Entry 6VDB (X-ray diffraction, 2.30 A resolution); this record covers chains A and H.

== Chain A ==
Name: Histone-lysine N-methyltransferase SETD2
From: Homo sapiens
Notes: EC 2.1.1.-
UniProtKB: Q9BYW2 (SETD2_HUMAN); numbering as in UniProt (aligned over 1433-1711)
Amino-acid sequence (295 residues; numbered 1417 to 1711; the number before each row is that of its first residue):
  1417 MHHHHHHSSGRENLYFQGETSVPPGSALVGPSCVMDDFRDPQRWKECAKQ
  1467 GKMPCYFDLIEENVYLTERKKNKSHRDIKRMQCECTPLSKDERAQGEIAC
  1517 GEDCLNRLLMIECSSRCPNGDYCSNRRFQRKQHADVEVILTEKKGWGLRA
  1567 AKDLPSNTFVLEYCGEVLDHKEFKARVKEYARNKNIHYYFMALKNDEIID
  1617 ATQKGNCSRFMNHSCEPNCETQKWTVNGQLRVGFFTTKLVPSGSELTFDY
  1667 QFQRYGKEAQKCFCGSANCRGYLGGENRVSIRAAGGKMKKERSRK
Disordered / not traced: 1417-1448, 1486-1496, 1704-1711
Disulfide bonds: C1449-C1463
Construct notes: initiating methionine (1417); expression tag (1418-1432)
Metal / ion sites: Zn2+ site 1: C1499, C1501, C1516, C1520; Zn2+ site 2: C1516, C1529, C1533, C1539; Zn2+ site 3: C1631, C1678, C1680, C1685
Small-molecule neighbours: S-adenosylhomocysteine (SAH): K1560, G1561, W1562, I1602, H1603, Y1604, Y1605, R1625, F1626, M1627, N1628, H1629, Y1666, Q1676, K1677, C1678, F1679, C1680, L1689
UniProt features mapped onto this chain:
  - binding site (Zn(2+)): C1499, C1501, C1516, C1520, C1529, C1533, C1539, C1631, C1678, C1680, C1685
  - binding site (S-adenosyl-L-methionine): K1560 to W1562, H1603 to Y1605, N1628, H1629, Q1676, F1679
  - modified residue: S1696 (Phosphoserine)
  - natural variant: D1453 (D1453N: In ALL; uncertain significance), D1493 (D1493N: In ALL; uncertain significance), L1609 (L1609P: In ALL; uncertain significance), K1654 (K1654Q: In ALL; uncertain significance), T1663 (T1663M: In ALL; uncertain significance)
  - mutagenesis: F1589 (F1589A: Strongly reduced methyltransferase activity), Y1604 (Y1604A: Increased methyltransferase activity), R1625 (R1625H/G: Loss of methyltransferase activity. Abolishes ability to monomethylate STAT1), C1631 (C1631A: Does not affect methyltransferase activity), E1636 (E1636A: Increased methyltransferase activity), T1637 (T1637A: Increased methyltransferase activity), F1668 (F1668A: Strongly reduced methyltransferase activity), Q1669 (Q1669A: Loss of methyltransferase activity), R1670 (R1670A/V/L/I/F: Impaired methyltransferase activity; R1670P/W/K/Q: Loss of methyltransferase activity), Y1671 (Y1671A: Strongly reduced methyltransferase activity)

== Chain H ==
Name: Ala-pro-arg-phe-gly-gly-val-met-arg-pro-asn-arg
Amino-acid sequence (14 residues; numbered 29 to 42; the number before each row is that of its first residue):
    29 APRFGGVMRPNRYR
Disordered / not traced: 41-42

== Interface between chain A and chain H ==
Contacting residue pairs (55):
  M1526(A) with R40(H)
  Y1579(A) with M36(H)
  F1589(A) with V35(H), hydrophobic
  V1593(A) with P30(H), hydrophobic
  A1597(A) with P30(H), hydrophobic
  Y1604(A) with F32(H), hydrogen bond (side chain-backbone); G33(H)
  Y1605(A) with M36(H)
  F1606(A) with G34(H); V35(H); M36(H), hydrogen bond (backbone-backbone)
  M1607(A) with M36(H)
  A1608(A) with V35(H); M36(H), hydrogen bond (backbone-backbone); R37(H); P38(H)
  I1614(A) with V35(H), hydrophobic
  E1636(A) with R40(H), salt bridge
  T1637(A) with P38(H); N39(H), hydrogen bond (side chain-backbone); R40(H)
  Q1638(A) with R40(H)
  K1639(A) with P38(H)
  F1664(A) with M36(H), hydrophobic
  Y1666(A) with M36(H); R37(H), hydrogen bond (backbone-backbone)
  Q1667(A) with V35(H); R37(H)
  F1668(A) with G33(H); G34(H); V35(H); M36(H), hydrophobic
  Q1669(A) with G34(H); V35(H), hydrogen bond (backbone-backbone); R37(H)
  R1670(A) with G33(H); G34(H)
  Y1671(A) with P30(H), hydrophobic; F32(H); G33(H), hydrogen bond (backbone-backbone); G34(H)
  G1672(A) with P30(H); R31(H); F32(H); G33(H), hydrogen bond (backbone-backbone)
  K1673(A) with P30(H), hydrogen bond (backbone-backbone); R31(H), hydrogen bond (backbone-backbone)
  E1674(A) with R31(H), salt bridge; F32(H)
  Q1676(A) with F32(H)
  A1699(A) with R37(H), hydrogen bond (backbone-side chain)
  A1700(A) with V35(H); R37(H), hydrogen bond (backbone-side chain)
  G1701(A) with R37(H)
  G1702(A) with R37(H)
Other interface residues (no listed pair), chain A (34 interface residues in all): V1648, A1675, R1694, I1697
Other interface residues (no listed pair), chain H (12 interface residues in all): A29
From the paper, about this interface:
  - pairs named by the authors: E1674(A)-F32(H) (hydrophobic contact), Q1676(A)-F32(H) (hydrophobic contact), A1699(A)-R37(H) (backbone contact), A1700(A)-R37(H) (backbone contact)
  - interface residues, chain H: A29(H), G33(H), G34(H), V35(H)

== Summary ==
34 residues of chain A face 12 of chain H across their interface; the contacts include 12 hydrogen bonds and 2
salt bridges. Polar pairs include E1636(A)-R40(H), E1674(A)-R31(H) and Y1604(A)-F32(H). The paper describes
hydrophobic contacts between E1674(A) and F32(H) and Q1676(A) and F32(H); backbone contacts between A1699(A)
and R37(H) and A1700(A) and R37(H). From the paper: interface residues A29(H), G33(H) and G34(H) among others.
Here chain A is Histone-lysine N-methyltransferase SETD2 (Homo sapiens) and chain H is
Ala-pro-arg-phe-gly-gly-val-met-arg-pro-asn-arg. Entry 6VDB (SETD2 in complex with a H3-variant
super-substrate peptide) was determined by X-ray diffraction.
